6EXY - chain A; structure by X-ray diffraction, 1.10 A resolution.

== Chain A ==
Molecule: Galectin-3
Source organism: Homo sapiens
UniProt: P17931 (LEG3_HUMAN); residues 113-250 here = UniProt positions 113-250
Chain sequence (139 residues; numbered 112 to 250; the number before each row is that of its first residue):
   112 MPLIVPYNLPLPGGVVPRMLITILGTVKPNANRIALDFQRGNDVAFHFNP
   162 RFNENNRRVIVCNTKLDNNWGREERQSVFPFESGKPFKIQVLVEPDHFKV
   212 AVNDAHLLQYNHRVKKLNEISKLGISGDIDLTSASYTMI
Unresolved in the structure: 112
Differences from the reference sequence: initiating methionine (112)
Curated features (UniProtKB/Swiss-Prot):
  - motif: Lys-226 to Asp-241 (Nuclear export signal)
  - binding site (a beta-D-galactoside): Trp-181 to Gln-187
  - modified residue: Ser-188 (Phosphoserine)

== Summary ==
Curated annotation (UniProt) lists 7 beta-D-galactoside-binding residues.
Chain A is Galectin-3 (Homo sapiens); the structure, Neutron crystal structure of perdeuterated galectin-3C in
complex with glycerol, was determined by X-ray diffraction (same publication as 6EYM and 6F2Q).
